PDB entry 5VR6 | X-ray diffraction, 1.87 A resolution | chains A and B

# Chain A (and B)
Name: Ubiquitin-associated and SH3 domain-containing protein B
Organism: Homo sapiens
Notes: EC 3.1.3.48; chain B of this document is another copy of the same molecule, construct and numbering; everything in this record applies to it too
UniProtKB: Q8TF42 (UBS3B_HUMAN); residues 373-638 here correspond to UniProt positions 384-649 (UniProt number = residue number + 11)
Chain sequence (266 residues; numbered 373 to 638; the number before each row is that of its first residue):
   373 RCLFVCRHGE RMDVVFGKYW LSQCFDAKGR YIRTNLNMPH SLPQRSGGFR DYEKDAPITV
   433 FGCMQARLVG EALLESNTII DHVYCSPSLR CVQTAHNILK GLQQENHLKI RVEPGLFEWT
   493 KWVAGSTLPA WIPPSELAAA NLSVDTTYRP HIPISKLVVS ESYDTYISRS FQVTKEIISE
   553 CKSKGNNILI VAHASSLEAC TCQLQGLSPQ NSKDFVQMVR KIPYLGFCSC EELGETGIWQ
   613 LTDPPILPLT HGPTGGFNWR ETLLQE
Unresolved in the structure: 637-638 (chain B: fully traced)
Swiss-Prot annotation at these positions:
  - active site: Arg-379, His-380 (Tele-phosphohistidine intermediate), His-565
What the authors report for this chain:
  - catalytic residues: His-380, His-565
  - binding site for sulfate ion: Arg-379, His-380, Arg-383, Arg-462, His-565
  - conformationally variable residues (side-chain flip): Trp-494
  - specificity-determining residues: Val-386

# How chain A and chain B interact
Residue-residue contacts (119; chain A residue first):
  Glu-382(A) / His-623(B)
  Glu-382(A) / Gly-624(B)  hydrogen bond (side chain-backbone)
  Val-387(A) / Thr-622(B)
  Arg-405(A) / Leu-619(B)
  Thr-406(A) / Leu-619(B)
  Thr-406(A) / Pro-620(B)
  Asn-407(A) / Leu-619(B)
  Asn-407(A) / Pro-620(B)  hydrogen bond (side chain-backbone)
  Asn-407(A) / Leu-621(B)
  Asn-407(A) / Thr-622(B)  hydrogen bond
  Leu-408(A) / Ala-444(B)  hydrophobic
  Leu-408(A) / Leu-619(B)
  Leu-408(A) / Pro-620(B)  hydrogen bond (backbone-backbone)
  Leu-408(A) / Leu-621(B)  hydrophobic
  Asn-409(A) / Leu-621(B)
  Asn-409(A) / Thr-622(B)  hydrogen bond (side chain-backbone)
  Asn-409(A) / His-623(B)
  His-412(A) / Glu-447(B)  salt bridge
  Val-432(A) / Leu-440(B)  hydrophobic
  Phe-433(A) / Phe-433(B)  hydrophobic
  Phe-433(A) / Gln-437(B)
  Phe-433(A) / Leu-440(B)  hydrophobic
  Phe-433(A) / Leu-621(B)  hydrophobic
  Phe-433(A) / His-623(B)
  Met-436(A) / Met-436(B)  hydrophobic
  Gln-437(A) / Phe-433(B)
  Gln-437(A) / Thr-626(B)  hydrogen bond
  Leu-440(A) / Leu-408(B)
  Leu-440(A) / Phe-433(B)  hydrophobic
  Ala-444(A) / Leu-408(B)  hydrophobic
  Glu-447(A) / His-412(B)  salt bridge
  Glu-570(A) / Leu-635(B)
  Glu-570(A) / Leu-636(B)  hydrogen bond (side chain-backbone)
  Cys-574(A) / Leu-636(B)  hydrophobic
  Gln-577(A) / Leu-636(B)
  Leu-579(A) / Leu-636(B)
  Leu-579(A) / Gln-637(B)
  Leu-579(A) / Glu-638(B)
  Ser-580(A) / Leu-636(B)
  Pro-581(A) / Leu-636(B)  hydrophobic
  Gln-582(A) / Leu-636(B)
  Met-590(A) / Thr-634(B)
  Lys-593(A) / Thr-634(B)
  Ile-594(A) / Phe-629(B)  hydrophobic
  Ile-594(A) / Leu-635(B)  hydrophobic
  Pro-595(A) / Thr-626(B)
  Pro-595(A) / Gly-627(B)
  Pro-595(A) / Phe-629(B)
  Tyr-596(A) / Pro-625(B)
  Tyr-596(A) / Thr-626(B)
  Phe-599(A) / Phe-629(B)
  Cys-600(A) / Leu-635(B)  hydrophobic
  Leu-613(A) / Trp-631(B)  hydrophobic
  Leu-613(A) / Leu-636(B)
  Leu-613(A) / Gln-637(B)
  Thr-614(A) / Trp-631(B)
  Asp-615(A) / Trp-631(B)
  Asp-615(A) / Arg-632(B)  salt bridge
  Pro-616(A) / Trp-631(B)
  Leu-619(A) / Arg-405(B)
  Leu-619(A) / Thr-406(B)
  Leu-619(A) / Asn-407(B)
  Leu-619(A) / Leu-408(B)
  Pro-620(A) / Thr-406(B)
  Pro-620(A) / Asn-407(B)  hydrogen bond (backbone-side chain)
  Pro-620(A) / Leu-408(B)  hydrogen bond (backbone-backbone)
  Leu-621(A) / Asn-407(B)
  Leu-621(A) / Leu-408(B)  hydrophobic
  Leu-621(A) / Asn-409(B)
  Leu-621(A) / Phe-433(B)  hydrophobic
  Leu-621(A) / Thr-626(B)
  Thr-622(A) / Val-387(B)
  Thr-622(A) / Phe-388(B)
  Thr-622(A) / Asn-407(B)  hydrogen bond
  Thr-622(A) / Asn-409(B)  hydrogen bond (backbone-side chain)
  Thr-622(A) / Thr-626(B)
  Thr-622(A) / Gly-627(B)
  Thr-622(A) / Gly-628(B)
  His-623(A) / Glu-382(B)
  His-623(A) / Asn-409(B)
  His-623(A) / Phe-433(B)
  His-623(A) / His-623(B)
  His-623(A) / Gly-624(B)
  His-623(A) / Pro-625(B)
  His-623(A) / Thr-626(B)  hydrogen bond (backbone-backbone)
  Gly-624(A) / Glu-382(B)  hydrogen bond (backbone-side chain)
  Gly-624(A) / His-623(B)
  Gly-624(A) / Gly-624(B)
  Gly-624(A) / Pro-625(B)
  Pro-625(A) / Tyr-596(B)
  Pro-625(A) / His-623(B)
  Pro-625(A) / Gly-624(B)
  Thr-626(A) / Gln-437(B)  hydrogen bond
  Thr-626(A) / Pro-595(B)
  Thr-626(A) / Tyr-596(B)
  Thr-626(A) / Leu-621(B)
  Thr-626(A) / Thr-622(B)
  Thr-626(A) / His-623(B)  hydrogen bond (backbone-backbone)
  Gly-627(A) / Pro-595(B)
  Gly-627(A) / Thr-622(B)
  Gly-628(A) / Thr-622(B)
  Phe-629(A) / Ile-594(B)  hydrophobic
  Phe-629(A) / Pro-595(B)
  Phe-629(A) / Phe-599(B)
  Trp-631(A) / Leu-613(B)  hydrophobic
  Trp-631(A) / Thr-614(B)
  Trp-631(A) / Asp-615(B)  hydrogen bond
  Trp-631(A) / Pro-616(B)
  Arg-632(A) / Asp-615(B)  salt bridge
  Thr-634(A) / Met-590(B)
  Leu-635(A) / Glu-570(B)
  Leu-635(A) / Cys-600(B)  hydrophobic
  Leu-636(A) / Glu-570(B)  hydrogen bond (backbone-side chain)
  Leu-636(A) / Cys-574(B)  hydrophobic
  Leu-636(A) / Gln-577(B)
  Leu-636(A) / Leu-579(B)
  Leu-636(A) / Ser-580(B)
  Leu-636(A) / Gln-582(B)
  Leu-636(A) / Leu-613(B)
Also at the interface, not in a pair above, chain A (53 interface residues in all): Phe-388, Val-441, Leu-569, Gly-598
Also at the interface, not in a pair above, chain B (55 interface residues in all): Val-432, Val-441, Leu-569, Pro-581, Lys-593, Gly-598

# Overview
Chain A and chain B form an interface of 53 and 55 residues respectively, with 17 hydrogen bonds and 4 salt
bridges. Among the polar pairs are His-412(A)/Glu-447(B), Asp-615(A)/Arg-632(B) and Glu-382(A)/Gly-624(B). The
paper reports catalytic residues His-380(A) and His-565(A); a binding site for sulfate ion at Arg-379(A),
His-380(A) and Arg-383(A) among others.
Both chains are Ubiquitin-associated and SH3 domain-containing protein B (Homo sapiens). Entry 5VR6 (Structure
of Human Sts-1 histidine phosphatase domain with sulfate bound) was determined by X-ray diffraction, deposited
together with 5W5G and 5WDI.
